Entry 7MUC (electron microscopy, 3.80 A resolution); this record covers chains FD and Fd of the 189 polymer chains in the assembly.

[Chain FD (and Fd)]
Protein: DotD
Organism: Legionella pneumophila
Notes: chain Fd of this document is another copy of the same molecule, construct and numbering; everything in this record applies to it too
UniProt: O52183 (O52183_LEGPN); residue numbers follow UniProt; this construct covers 1-163
Sequence (163 residues; row label = number of the first residue in the row):
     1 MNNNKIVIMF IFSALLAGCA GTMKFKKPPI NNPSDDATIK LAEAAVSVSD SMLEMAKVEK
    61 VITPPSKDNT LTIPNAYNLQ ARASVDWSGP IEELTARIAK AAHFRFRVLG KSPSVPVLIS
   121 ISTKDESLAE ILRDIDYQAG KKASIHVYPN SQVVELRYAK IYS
Not modelled in the structure: 1-22, 163 (chain Fd: 1-23, 161-163)
What the authors report for this chain:
  - post-translational modification sites: C19 (citing earlier work)

[Interface between chain FD and chain Fd]
Pairs across the interface (49):
  N31(FD) - D36(Fd)
  N32(FD) - S34(Fd)  hydrogen bond
  N32(FD) - D35(Fd)
  P33(FD) - D35(Fd)
  S34(FD) - D35(Fd)  hydrogen bond (backbone-side chain)
  S34(FD) - D36(Fd)
  T38(FD) - A37(Fd)
  T38(FD) - T38(Fd)
  I39(FD) - A37(Fd)  hydrophobic
  L41(FD) - L41(Fd)
  A42(FD) - A37(Fd)
  A42(FD) - L41(Fd)  hydrophobic
  A45(FD) - L41(Fd)  hydrophobic
  A45(FD) - A44(Fd)  hydrophobic
  V46(FD) - K40(Fd)
  S49(FD) - S47(Fd)
  S49(FD) - V48(Fd)
  M52(FD) - S51(Fd)  hydrogen bond (backbone-side chain)
  M52(FD) - M52(Fd)  hydrophobic
  M52(FD) - M55(Fd)  hydrophobic
  M55(FD) - M55(Fd)  hydrophobic
  A56(FD) - S51(Fd)
  E59(FD) - M55(Fd)
  K60(FD) - E54(Fd)
  T63(FD) - V58(Fd)
  P65(FD) - K57(Fd)
  K67(FD) - I62(Fd)
  D68(FD) - I62(Fd)
  L71(FD) - P65(Fd)
  T72(FD) - T63(Fd)
  R107(FD) - E130(Fd)
  R107(FD) - R133(Fd)
  L109(FD) - Y137(Fd)  hydrophobic
  G110(FD) - Y137(Fd)
  D136(FD) - K60(Fd)
  Y137(FD) - A56(Fd)
  Y137(FD) - K57(Fd)
  Y137(FD) - K60(Fd)
  G140(FD) - K60(Fd)  hydrogen bond (backbone-side chain)
  K141(FD) - E59(Fd)  salt bridge
  A143(FD) - K60(Fd)
  S144(FD) - K60(Fd)
  Y148(FD) - R133(Fd)
  E155(FD) - R133(Fd)  salt bridge
  R157(FD) - D68(Fd)  salt bridge
  R157(FD) - R133(Fd)
  R157(FD) - Y137(Fd)
  Y158(FD) - Y137(Fd)  hydrogen bond (backbone-side chain)
  K160(FD) - Y137(Fd)  hydrogen bond
Also at the interface, not in a pair above, chain FD (41 interface residues in all): D35, L53, N69, K111, D134
Also at the interface, not in a pair above, chain Fd (30 interface residues in all): L53, T70, D134, Q138

[Summary]
41 residues of chain FD and 30 residues of chain Fd are in contact, with 6 hydrogen bonds and 3 salt bridges.
Polar contacts include K141(FD)-E59(Fd), E155(FD)-R133(Fd) and R157(FD)-D68(Fd). From the paper: a
modification site at C19(FD).
Chain FD and chain Fd are both DotD (Legionella pneumophila); the structure, Legionella pneumophila Dot/Icm
T4SS C1 Reconstruction, was determined by electron microscopy together with 7MUD, 7MUE, 7MUQ, 7MUS, 7MUV, 7MUW
and 7MUY from the same study.
